Entry 6ALH (electron microscopy, 4.40 A resolution (low resolution: residue-level contacts below are approximate; hydrogen-bond / salt-bridge calls are withheld)); this record covers chains I and J of the 8 polymer chains in the assembly.

Chain I:
Name: DNA-directed RNA polymerase subunit beta
Organism: Escherichia coli (strain K12)
Notes: EC 2.7.7.6
UniProt: P0A8V2 (RPOB_ECOLI); residues 1-1342 here = UniProt positions 1-1342
Sequence (1342 residues; each row starts with the number of its first residue):
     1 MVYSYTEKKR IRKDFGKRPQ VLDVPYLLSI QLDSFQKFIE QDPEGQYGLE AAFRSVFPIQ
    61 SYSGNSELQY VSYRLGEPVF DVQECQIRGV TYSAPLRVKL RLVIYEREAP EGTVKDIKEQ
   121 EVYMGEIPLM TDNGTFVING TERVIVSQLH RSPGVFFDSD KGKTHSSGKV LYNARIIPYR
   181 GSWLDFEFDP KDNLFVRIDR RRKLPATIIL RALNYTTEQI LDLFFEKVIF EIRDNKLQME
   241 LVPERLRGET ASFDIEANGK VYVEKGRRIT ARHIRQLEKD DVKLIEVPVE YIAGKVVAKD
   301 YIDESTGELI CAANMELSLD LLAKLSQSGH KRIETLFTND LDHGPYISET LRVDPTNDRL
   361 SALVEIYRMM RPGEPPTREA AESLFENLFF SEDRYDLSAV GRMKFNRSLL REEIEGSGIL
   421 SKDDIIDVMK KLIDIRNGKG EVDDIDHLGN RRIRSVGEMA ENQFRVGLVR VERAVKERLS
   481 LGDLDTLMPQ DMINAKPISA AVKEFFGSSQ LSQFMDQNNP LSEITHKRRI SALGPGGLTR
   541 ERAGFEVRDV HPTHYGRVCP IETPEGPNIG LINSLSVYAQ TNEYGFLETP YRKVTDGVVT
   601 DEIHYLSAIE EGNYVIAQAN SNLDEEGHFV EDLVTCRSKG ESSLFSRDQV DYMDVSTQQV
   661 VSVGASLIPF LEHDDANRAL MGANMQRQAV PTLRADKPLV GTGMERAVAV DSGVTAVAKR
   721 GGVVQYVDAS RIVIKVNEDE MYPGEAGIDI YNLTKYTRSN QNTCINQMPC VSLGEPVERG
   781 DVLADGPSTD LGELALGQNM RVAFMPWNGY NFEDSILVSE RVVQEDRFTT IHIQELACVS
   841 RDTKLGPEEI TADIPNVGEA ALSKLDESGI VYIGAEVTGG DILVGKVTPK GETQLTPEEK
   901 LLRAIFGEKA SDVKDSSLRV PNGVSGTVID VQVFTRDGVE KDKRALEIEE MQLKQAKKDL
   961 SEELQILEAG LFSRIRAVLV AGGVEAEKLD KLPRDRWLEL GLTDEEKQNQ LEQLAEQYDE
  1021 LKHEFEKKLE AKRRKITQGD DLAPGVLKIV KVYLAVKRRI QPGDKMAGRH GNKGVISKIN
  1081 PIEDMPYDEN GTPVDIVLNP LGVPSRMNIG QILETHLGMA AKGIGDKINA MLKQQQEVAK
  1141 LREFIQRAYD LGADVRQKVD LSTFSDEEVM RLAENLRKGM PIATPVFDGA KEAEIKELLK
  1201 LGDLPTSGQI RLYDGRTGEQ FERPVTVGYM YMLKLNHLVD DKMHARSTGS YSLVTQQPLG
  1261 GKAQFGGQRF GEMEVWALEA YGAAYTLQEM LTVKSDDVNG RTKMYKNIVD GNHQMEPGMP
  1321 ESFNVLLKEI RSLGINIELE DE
Disordered / not traced: 1, 891-912

Chain J:
Name: DNA-directed RNA polymerase subunit beta'
Organism: Escherichia coli (strain K12)
Notes: EC 2.7.7.6
UniProt: P0A8T7 (RPOC_ECOLI); numbering as in UniProt (aligned over 1-1407)
Sequence (1407 residues; numbered 1 to 1407; the number before each row is that of its first residue):
     1 MKDLLKFLKA QTKTEEFDAI KIALASPDMI RSWSFGEVKK PETINYRTFK PERDGLFCAR
    61 IFGPVKDYEC LCGKYKRLKH RGVICEKCGV EVTQTKVRRE RMGHIELASP TAHIWFLKSL
   121 PSRIGLLLDM PLRDIERVLY FESYVVIEGG MTNLERQQIL TEEQYLDALE EFGDEFDAKM
   181 GAEAIQALLK SMDLEQECEQ LREELNETNS ETKRKKLTKR IKLLEAFVQS GNKPEWMILT
   241 VLPVLPPDLR PLVPLDGGRF ATSDLNDLYR RVINRNNRLK RLLDLAAPDI IVRNEKRMLQ
   301 EAVDALLDNG RRGRAITGSN KRPLKSLADM IKGKQGRFRQ NLLGKRVDYS GRSVITVGPY
   361 LRLHQCGLPK KMALELFKPF IYGKLELRGL ATTIKAAKKM VEREEAVVWD ILDEVIREHP
   421 VLLNRAPTLH RLGIQAFEPV LIEGKAIQLH PLVCAAYNAD FDGDQMAVHV PLTLEAQLEA
   481 RALMMSTNNI LSPANGEPII VPSQDVVLGL YYMTRDCVNA KGEGMVLTGP KEAERLYRSG
   541 LASLHARVKV RITEYEKDAN GELVAKTSLK DTTVGRAILW MIVPKGLPYS IVNQALGKKA
   601 ISKMLNTCYR ILGLKPTVIF ADQIMYTGFA YAARSGASVG IDDMVIPEKK HEIISEAEAE
   661 VAEIQEQFQS GLVTAGERYN KVIDIWAAAN DRVSKAMMDN LQTETVINRD GQEEKQVSFN
   721 SIYMMADSGA RGSAAQIRQL AGMRGLMAKP DGSIIETPIT ANFREGLNVL QYFISTHGAR
   781 KGLADTALKT ANSGYLTRRL VDVAQDLVVT EDDCGTHEGI MMTPVIEGGD VKEPLRDRVL
   841 GRVTAEDVLK PGTADILVPR NTLLHEQWCD LLEENSVDAV KVRSVVSCDT DFGVCAHCYG
   901 RDLARGHIIN KGEAIGVIAA QSIGEPGTQL TMRTFHIGGA ASRAAAESSI QVKNKGSIKL
   961 SNVKSVVNSS GKLVITSRNT ELKLIDEFGR TKESYKVPYG AVLAKGDGEQ VAGGETVANW
  1021 DPHTMPVITE VSGFVRFTDM IDGQTITRQT DELTGLSSLV VLDSAERTAG GKDLRPALKI
  1081 VDAQGNDVLI PGTDMPAQYF LPGKAIVQLE DGVQISSGDT LARIPQESGG TKDITGGLPR
  1141 VADLFEARRP KEPAILAEIS GIVSFGKETK GKRRLVITPV DGSDPYEEMI PKWRQLNVFE
  1201 GERVERGDVI SDGPEAPHDI LRLRGVHAVT RYIVNEVQDV YRLQGVKIND KHIEVIVRQM
  1261 LRKATIVNAG SSDFLEGEQV EYSRVKIANR ELEANGKVGA TYSRDLLGIT KASLATESFI
  1321 SAASFQETTR VLTEAAVAGK RDELRGLKEN VIVGRLIPAG TGYAYHQDRM RRRAAGEAPA
  1381 APQVTAEDAS ASLAELLNAG LGGSDNE
Disordered / not traced: 1-15, 934-947, 1127-1135, 1374-1407
Bound ions: Zn2+ site 1: Cys-70, Cys-72, Lys-74; Mg2+: Asp-460, Asp-462 (shared with 1 residue of chain R); Zn2+ site 2: Cys-814, Arg-883, Cys-888, Cys-895, Cys-898

Interface between chain I and chain J:
Residue-residue contacts (307; chain I residue first):
  Lys-163(I) with Lys-1151(J)
  Ser-166(I) with Lys-1151(J)
  Glu-504(I) with Asn-320(J)
  Phe-545(I) with Lys-781(J); Ala-784(J); Asp-785(J); Arg-933(J)
  Arg-548(I) with Arg-780(J)
  Asp-549(I) with Pro-750(J)
  Val-550(I) with Pro-750(J); His-777(J); Arg-780(J)
  His-551(I) with His-777(J)
  Pro-552(I) with His-777(J)
  Tyr-555(I) with Val-769(J)
  Pro-560(I) with Phe-773(J); Thr-776(J); Arg-780(J)
  Ile-561(I) with Tyr-772(J); Thr-776(J)
  Thr-563(I) with Arg-780(J)
  Gly-566(I) with Ala-787(J)
  Ile-569(I) with Leu-783(J)
  Asn-573(I) with Arg-780(J)
  Gln-618(I) with Asn-768(J); Val-769(J); Leu-770(J)
  Asn-620(I) with Asn-768(J); Val-769(J)
  Ser-642(I) with Leu-770(J)
  Val-660(I) with Val-769(J)
  Leu-671(I) with Tyr-772(J)
  Glu-672(I) with Leu-767(J)
  His-673(I) with Phe-763(J); Arg-764(J); Glu-765(J); Gly-766(J)
  Asp-674(I) with Phe-763(J); Tyr-772(J)
  Asp-675(I) with Arg-744(J); Ser-775(J)
  Ala-676(I) with Tyr-772(J); Thr-776(J)
  Asn-677(I) with Ala-779(J); Leu-783(J)
  Phe-804(I) with Ser-638(J)
  Met-805(I) with Ala-633(J); Gly-636(J)
  Pro-806(I) with Ala-632(J); Ala-633(J); Ala-637(J)
  Asn-808(I) with Pro-359(J); Phe-629(J); Ala-633(J)
  Gly-809(I) with Pro-359(J); Phe-629(J)
  Tyr-810(I) with Pro-359(J); Tyr-360(J)
  Asn-811(I) with Asp-505(J)
  Phe-812(I) with Pro-451(J); Phe-461(J); Ser-503(J); Gln-504(J); Asp-505(J); Phe-629(J)
  Glu-813(I) with Asp-460(J); Phe-461(J); Ser-503(J); Gln-504(J)
  Ser-815(I) with Val-357(J); Phe-461(J)
  Arg-841(I) with Asp-256(J)
  Lys-844(I) with Arg-47(J); Phe-49(J)
  Gln-1061(I) with Lys-445(J)
  Pro-1062(I) with Ala-446(J)
  Gly-1063(I) with Val-354(J); Ala-446(J)
  Lys-1065(I) with Asp-462(J)
  Val-1075(I) with Val-354(J); Ile-355(J); Phe-461(J); Asp-462(J); Gly-463(J)
  Ile-1076(I) with Thr-356(J)
  Ser-1077(I) with Thr-356(J)
  Asn-1099(I) with Gln-504(J); Asp-505(J)
  Pro-1100(I) with Ala-637(J)
  Leu-1101(I) with Gln-504(J); Asp-505(J); Met-725(J); Arg-731(J)
  Val-1103(I) with Val-639(J)
  Pro-1104(I) with Gln-736(J); Leu-740(J)
  Ser-1105(I) with Arg-731(J); Gln-736(J)
  Arg-1106(I) with Asp-460(J)
  Met-1107(I) with Gln-739(J); Leu-740(J)
  Ile-1109(I) with Met-644(J); Leu-740(J); Phe-763(J)
  Ile-1112(I) with Val-639(J)
  Leu-1113(I) with Ile-641(J)
  His-1116(I) with Ile-641(J)
  Phe-1187(I) with Asn-768(J); Val-769(J); Tyr-772(J)
  Glu-1192(I) with Ile-641(J); Arg-764(J)
  Lys-1196(I) with Asp-642(J)
  Ser-1207(I) with Asp-642(J)
  Gln-1209(I) with Gly-640(J); Asp-643(J)
  Glu-1219(I) with Arg-634(J)
  Phe-1221(I) with Ala-633(J)
  Glu-1222(I) with Tyr-512(J); Ser-635(J)
  Arg-1223(I) with Tyr-512(J); Gly-636(J); Ala-637(J); Phe-719(J); Ser-721(J); Met-724(J)
  Val-1225(I) with Gly-636(J); Ser-638(J)
  Thr-1226(I) with Ser-638(J); Val-639(J); Gly-640(J)
  Val-1239(I) with Lys-445(J)
  Asp-1240(I) with Lys-445(J)
  Lys-1242(I) with Gln-465(J)
  Met-1243(I) with Arg-352(J); Met-372(J); Lys-445(J)
  His-1244(I) with Gly-351(J); Arg-352(J)
  Ala-1245(I) with Ser-350(J); Gly-351(J); Glu-375(J)
  Arg-1246(I) with Asp-348(J); Tyr-349(J); Ser-350(J); Glu-375(J); Leu-376(J)
  Ser-1247(I) with Asp-348(J); Tyr-349(J); Glu-375(J); Leu-376(J); Lys-378(J)
  Thr-1248(I) with Tyr-349(J)
  Tyr-1251(I) with Asp-348(J)
  Leu-1253(I) with Arg-99(J); Pro-251(J)
  Val-1254(I) with Arg-99(J); Leu-249(J); Arg-337(J)
  Thr-1255(I) with Arg-99(J); Arg-337(J)
  Gln-1256(I) with Arg-99(J)
  Gln-1257(I) with Asn-341(J)
  Pro-1258(I) with Arg-346(J); Asp-348(J)
  Leu-1259(I) with Arg-346(J)
  Gly-1260(I) with Arg-346(J)
  Phe-1265(I) with Glu-375(J)
  Gly-1267(I) with Ser-350(J)
  Gln-1268(I) with Arg-346(J); Val-347(J); Ser-350(J); Gly-351(J); Arg-352(J); Ala-467(J)
  Arg-1269(I) with Arg-339(J); Gln-340(J); Gly-344(J); Arg-346(J)
  Phe-1270(I) with Gly-344(J); Lys-345(J); Val-347(J); His-469(J)
  Glu-1272(I) with Leu-343(J); Arg-798(J)
  Met-1273(I) with Thr-428(J)
  Glu-1274(I) with Asn-424(J); Ala-426(J); Thr-428(J); Ile-434(J)
  Val-1275(I) with Leu-343(J)
  Trp-1276(I) with Val-801(J); Val-917(J); Gln-921(J); Lys-1348(J)
  Ala-1277(I) with Thr-428(J); Ile-434(J); Gln-921(J)
  Leu-1278(I) with Met-484(J)
  Glu-1279(I) with Leu-1347(J); Val-1351(J); Ile-1357(J)
  Ala-1280(I) with Arg-431(J); Val-917(J); Ile-918(J); Gln-921(J)
  Tyr-1281(I) with Arg-431(J); Leu-432(J); Ile-434(J); Met-484(J); Asn-489(J)
  Gly-1282(I) with Leu-483(J); Gly-1360(J); Thr-1361(J)
  Ala-1283(I) with Glu-479(J); Leu-483(J)
  Ala-1284(I) with Glu-479(J); Leu-1356(J); Gly-1362(J)
  Tyr-1285(I) with Glu-475(J); Glu-479(J); Thr-1361(J)
  Thr-1286(I) with Ala-476(J); Glu-479(J)
  Leu-1287(I) with Ile-1357(J)
  Gln-1288(I) with Gly-1354(J); Arg-1355(J); Leu-1356(J)
  Glu-1289(I) with Pro-471(J); Leu-472(J); Thr-473(J); Ala-476(J)
  Met-1290(I) with Val-347(J)
  Leu-1291(I) with Lys-345(J); Val-1351(J)
  Thr-1292(I) with Gly-1354(J)
  Lys-1294(I) with Val-347(J); Asp-348(J); Val-470(J); Leu-472(J)
  Ser-1295(I) with Lys-345(J); Arg-346(J); Val-347(J)
  Asp-1296(I) with Lys-345(J)
  Met-1304(I) with Leu-472(J)
  Tyr-1305(I) with Tyr-382(J)
  Ile-1308(I) with Pro-379(J); Phe-380(J)
  Val-1309(I) with Glu-386(J)
  Asp-1310(I) with Glu-386(J)
  His-1313(I) with Phe-380(J); Leu-472(J); Thr-473(J)
  Gln-1314(I) with Thr-473(J)
  Met-1319(I) with Phe-17(J)
  Pro-1320(I) with Lys-345(J); Val-1353(J); Gly-1354(J)
  Glu-1321(I) with Arg-99(J)
  Ser-1322(I) with Asn-341(J); Leu-342(J); Lys-345(J)
  Phe-1323(I) with Ile-20(J); Ile-1352(J)
  Val-1325(I) with Arg-99(J); Leu-249(J)
  Leu-1326(I) with Phe-338(J); Leu-342(J)
  Lys-1328(I) with Glu-100(J); Leu-245(J); Leu-249(J)
  Glu-1329(I) with Leu-245(J); Met-330(J); Ile-331(J); Arg-337(J)
  Arg-1331(I) with Trp-33(J); Met-102(J)
  Ser-1332(I) with Met-102(J); Pro-243(J); Leu-245(J)
  Leu-1333(I) with Trp-115(J); Leu-307(J); Leu-327(J); Ile-331(J)
  Gly-1334(I) with Ala-25(J); His-113(J)
  Ile-1335(I) with Ile-22(J); Ala-23(J); Trp-33(J)
  Asn-1336(I) with Ile-22(J); Ala-23(J); Leu-24(J); Ala-25(J); Trp-33(J)
  Ile-1337(I) with Ile-20(J); Lys-21(J); Ile-22(J)
  Glu-1338(I) with Ile-20(J); Lys-21(J)
  Leu-1339(I) with Phe-17(J)
  Glu-1340(I) with Phe-17(J); Asp-18(J); Ala-19(J); Lys-21(J)
  Asp-1341(I) with Phe-17(J); Asp-18(J)
  Glu-1342(I) with Glu-16(J)
Other interface residues (no listed pair), chain I (161 interface residues in all): Cys-559, Gly-570, Leu-633, Glu-641, Leu-644, Ala-679, Trp-807, Asp-814, Thr-843, Gly-923, Lys-1073, Gly-1074, Thr-1217, Gly-1271, Val-1298, Met-1315, Ile-1330
Other interface residues (no listed pair), chain J (179 interface residues in all): Met-29, Thr-48, Lys-96, Leu-239, Pro-246, Asp-248, Gly-257, Pro-369, Lys-371, Gly-383, Lys-398, Leu-422, Arg-425, Gln-435, Leu-452, Cys-454, Ala-459, Leu-474, Leu-508, Glu-658, Asn-720, Ala-730, Lys-749, Thr-757, Ala-914, Phe-1319, Leu-1332, Ala-1336

Summary:
161 residues of chain I and 179 residues of chain J are in contact. Asp-460(J) and Asp-462(J) form the Mg2+
site. Cys-70(J), Cys-72(J) and Lys-74(J) form the Zn2+ site 1.
Chain I is DNA-directed RNA polymerase subunit beta and chain J is DNA-directed RNA polymerase subunit beta',
both from Escherichia coli (strain K12); the structure, CryoEM structure of E.coli RNA polymerase elongation
complex, was determined by electron microscopy, deposited together with 6ALF and 6ALG.
